PDB entry 8CMB | X-ray diffraction, 1.84 A resolution | chains B and C of the 3 polymer chains in the assembly

# Chain B
Protein: Human leukocyte antigen DR beta chain allotype DR1 (DRB1*0101)
Organism: Homo sapiens
Chain sequence (194 residues; numbered -3 to 190; the number before each row is that of its first residue; numbers below 1 keep their minus sign (Met-3 is residue -3)):
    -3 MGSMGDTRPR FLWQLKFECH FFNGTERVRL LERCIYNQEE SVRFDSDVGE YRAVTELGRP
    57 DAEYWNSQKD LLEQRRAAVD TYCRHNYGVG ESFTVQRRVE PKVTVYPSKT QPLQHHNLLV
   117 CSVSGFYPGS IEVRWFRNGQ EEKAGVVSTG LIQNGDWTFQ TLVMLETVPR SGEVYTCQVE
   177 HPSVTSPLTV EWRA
Disulfides: Cys15-Cys79, Cys117-Cys173

# Chain C
Protein: Spike protein S2'
UniProtKB: P0DTC2 (SPIKE_SARS2); residues 1-20 here correspond to UniProt positions 486-505 (UniProt number = residue number + 485)
Chain sequence (20 residues; each row starts with the number of its first residue):
     1 FNCYFPLQSY GFQPTNGVGY
Disordered / not traced: 15-20
Glycans and other covalent adducts: 2-amino-ethanethiol (DHL) linked to Cys3
Ligand contacts: 2-amino-ethanethiol (DHL): Phe1, Asn2, Tyr4

# Interface between chain B and chain C
Contacting residue pairs (27; chain B residue first):
  Trp9(B) - Phe12(C)  hydrophobic
  Leu11(B) - Ser9(C)
  Phe13(B) - Leu7(C)  hydrophobic
  Leu26(B) - Leu7(C)  hydrophobic
  Asp57(B) - Phe12(C)
  Tyr60(B) - Gly11(C)
  Tyr60(B) - Gln13(C)
  Trp61(B) - Tyr10(C)
  Trp61(B) - Gly11(C)  hydrogen bond (side chain-backbone)
  Trp61(B) - Phe12(C)  hydrophobic
  Leu67(B) - Tyr10(C)  hydrophobic
  Gln70(B) - Leu7(C)
  Gln70(B) - Tyr10(C)  hydrogen bond
  Arg71(B) - Gln8(C)  hydrogen bond (side chain-backbone)
  Arg71(B) - Tyr10(C)
  Thr77(B) - Phe5(C)
  Tyr78(B) - Phe5(C)
  Tyr78(B) - Pro6(C)
  Tyr78(B) - Leu7(C)
  His81(B) - Cys3(C)  hydrogen bond (side chain-backbone)
  His81(B) - Phe5(C)
  Asn82(B) - Tyr4(C)
  Asn82(B) - Phe5(C)  hydrogen bond (side chain-backbone)
  Val85(B) - Asn2(C)  hydrogen bond (backbone-side chain)
  Val85(B) - Cys3(C)
  Val85(B) - Tyr4(C)  hydrophobic
  Gly86(B) - Tyr4(C)
Interface residues without a listed pair, chain B (18 interface residues in all): Ala74, Phe89

# In short
Chain B and chain C form an interface of 18 and 12 residues respectively; the contacts include 6 hydrogen
bonds. Among the polar pairs are Trp61(B)-Gly11(C), Gln70(B)-Tyr10(C) and Arg71(B)-Gln8(C). Covalently linked
2-amino-ethanethiol: at Cys3(C).
Here chain B is Human leukocyte antigen DR beta chain allotype DR1 (DRB1*0101) (Homo sapiens) and chain C is
Spike protein S2'. Entry 8CMB (Human Leukocyte Antigen class II allotype DR1 presenting SARS-CoV-2 Spike
peptide S486-505) was determined by X-ray diffraction together with 8CMC, 8CMD, 8CME, 8CMF, 8CMG, 8CMH and
8CMI from the same study.
